Entry 8CLH (X-ray diffraction, 2.50 A resolution); this record covers chains D and E of the 6 polymer chains in the assembly.

== Chain D ==
Protein: Tubulin beta-2B chain
Organism: Bos taurus
Reference sequence: Q6B856 (TBB2B_BOVIN); the author numbering skips numbers that UniProt does not, so the offset changes along the chain: 2-42 = UniProt 2-42; 45-360 = UniProt 43-358; 369-441 = UniProt 359-431
Amino-acid sequence (430 residues; numbered 2 to 441; 10 numbers in that range are skipped by the numbering (no residue carries them; nothing is unmodelled there); the number before each row is that of its first residue):
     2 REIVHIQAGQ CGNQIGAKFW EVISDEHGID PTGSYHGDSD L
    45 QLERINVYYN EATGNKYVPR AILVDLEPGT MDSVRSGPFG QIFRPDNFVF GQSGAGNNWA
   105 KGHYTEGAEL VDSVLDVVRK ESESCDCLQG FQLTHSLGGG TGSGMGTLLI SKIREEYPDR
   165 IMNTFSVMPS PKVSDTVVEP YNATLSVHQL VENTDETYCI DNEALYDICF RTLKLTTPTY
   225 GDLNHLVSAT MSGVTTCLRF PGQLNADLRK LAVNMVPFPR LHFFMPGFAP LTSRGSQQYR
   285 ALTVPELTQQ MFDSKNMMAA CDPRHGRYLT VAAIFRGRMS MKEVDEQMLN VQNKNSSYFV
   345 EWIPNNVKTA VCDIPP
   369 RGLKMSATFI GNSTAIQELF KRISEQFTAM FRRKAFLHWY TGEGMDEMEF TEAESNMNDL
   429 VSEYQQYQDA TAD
Ligand contacts:
  - BKF ((1S,2S,3S,5S,6S,16Z,18Z,20R,21S)-11-chloro-21-hydroxy-12,20-dimethoxy-2,5,9,16-tetramethyl-8,23-dioxo-4,24-dioxa-9,22-diazatetracyclo[19.3.1.1~10,14~.0~3,5~]hexacosa-10(26),11,13,16,18-pentaen-6-yl 2-methylpropanoate): Ala99, Gly100, Asn101, Asn102, Lys105, Thr180, Val181, Val182, Phe404, Trp407, Tyr408
  - epothilone a (EP): Leu217, Leu219, Asp226, His229, Leu230, Ala233, Phe272, Pro274, Leu275, Thr276, Arg278, Gln281, Arg284, Leu286, Leu371
  - GDP (guanosine-5'-diphosphate): Gly10, Gln11, Cys12, Gln15, Ile16, Asp69, Ala99, Asn101, Ser140, Gly142, Gly143, Gly144, Thr145, Gly146, Ser147, Val171, Pro173, Val177, Ser178, Glu183, Asn206, Leu209, Tyr224, Leu227, Asn228
Curated features (UniProtKB/Swiss-Prot):
  - binding site (GTP): Gln11, Glu71, Ser140, Gly144, Thr145, Gly146, Asn206, Asn228
  - binding site (Mg(2+)): Glu71
  - modified residue: Ser40 (Phosphoserine), Thr57 (Phosphothreonine), Lys60 (N6-acetyllysine), Ser174 (Phosphoserine), Thr287 (Phosphothreonine), Thr292 (Phosphothreonine), Arg320 (Omega-N-methylarginine)
  - cross-link (Glycyl lysine isopeptide (Lys-Gly)): Lys60 (interchain with G-Cter in ubiquitin), Lys326 (interchain with G-Cter in ubiquitin)

== Chain E ==
Protein: Stathmin-4
Organism: Rattus norvegicus
Reference sequence: P63043 (STMN4_RAT); residues 6-143 here correspond to UniProt positions 50-187 (UniProt number = residue number + 44)
Amino-acid sequence (138 residues; each row starts with the number of its first residue):
     6 MEVIELNKCT SGQSFEVILK PPSFDGVPEF NASLPRRRDP SLEEIQKKLE AAEERRKYQE
    66 AELLKHLAEK REHEREVIQK AIEENNNFIK MAKEKLAQKM ESNKENREAH LAAMLERLQE
   126 KDKHAEEVRK NKELKEEA
Disordered / not traced: 29-43
Curated features (UniProtKB/Swiss-Prot):
  - modified residue: Ser46 (Phosphoserine)

== Chain D / chain E interface ==
Pairs across the interface (26):
  Tyr108(D) - His129(E)  hydrogen bond
  Tyr108(D) - Ala130(E)  hydrophobic
  Tyr108(D) - Val133(E)  hydrophobic
  Tyr108(D) - Arg134(E)  hydrogen bond (backbone-side chain)
  Ala112(D) - Arg134(E)
  Ser155(D) - Leu123(E)
  Lys156(D) - Asp127(E)  salt bridge
  Arg158(D) - Met119(E)
  Glu159(D) - Leu120(E)
  Glu159(D) - Leu123(E)
  Glu159(D) - Gln124(E)
  Glu159(D) - Asp127(E)
  Pro162(D) - Leu116(E)  hydrophobic
  Gln193(D) - Lys126(E)
  Glu196(D) - Arg122(E)  salt bridge
  Glu196(D) - Lys126(E)  salt bridge
  Asn197(D) - Arg122(E)  hydrogen bond
  Asn197(D) - Leu123(E)
  Asn197(D) - Lys126(E)
  Thr409(D) - Lys140(E)
  Gly410(D) - Lys137(E)
  Glu411(D) - Val133(E)
  Glu411(D) - Lys137(E)  salt bridge
  Gly412(D) - Val133(E)
  Gly412(D) - Asn136(E)
  Glu417(D) - His129(E)  salt bridge
Also at the interface, not in a pair above, chain D (18 interface residues in all): Thr109, Asp163, Met413
Also at the interface, not in a pair above, chain E (16 interface residues in all): Arg112

== Overview ==
The interface between chain D and chain E involves 18 residues on one side and 16 on the other; the contacts
include 3 hydrogen bonds and 5 salt bridges. Among the polar pairs are Lys156(D)-Asp127(E),
Glu196(D)-Arg122(E) and Glu196(D)-Lys126(E).
Here chain D is Tubulin beta-2B chain (Bos taurus) and chain E is Stathmin-4 (Rattus norvegicus). Entry 8CLH
(Drug cocktail (Colchicine, Epothilone A, Peloruside, Ansamitocin P3, Vinblastine) bound to tubulin (T2R-TTL)
complex) was determined by X-ray diffraction, deposited together with 8CL9, 8CLB, 8CLC, 8CLD, 8CLE, 8CLF and
8CLG.
